PDB entry 6HX1 | X-ray diffraction, 2.14 A resolution | chain A

Chain A:
Name: Serine/threonine-protein kinase/endoribonuclease IRE1
From: Homo sapiens
Notes: EC 2.7.11.1, 3.1.26.-; fragment: kinase and nuclease domain
UniProtKB: O75460 (ERN1_HUMAN); numbering as in UniProt (aligned over 562-964)
Chain sequence (403 residues; numbered 562 to 964; the number before each row is that of its first residue):
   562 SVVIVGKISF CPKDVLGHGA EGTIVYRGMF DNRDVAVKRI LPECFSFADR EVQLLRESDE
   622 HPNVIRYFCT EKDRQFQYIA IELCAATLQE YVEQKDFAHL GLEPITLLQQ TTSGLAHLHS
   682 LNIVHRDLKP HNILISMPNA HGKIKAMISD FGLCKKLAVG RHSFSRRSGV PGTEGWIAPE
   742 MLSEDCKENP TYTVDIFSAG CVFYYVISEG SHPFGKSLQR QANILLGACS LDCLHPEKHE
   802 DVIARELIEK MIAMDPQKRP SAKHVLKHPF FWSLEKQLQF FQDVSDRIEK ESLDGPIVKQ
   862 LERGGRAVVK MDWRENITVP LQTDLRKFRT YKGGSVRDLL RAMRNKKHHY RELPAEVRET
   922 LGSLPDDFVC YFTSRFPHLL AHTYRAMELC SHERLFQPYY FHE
Unresolved in the structure: 607-616, 718-719, 745-748
Ligand contacts: GXK (6-chloranyl-N-(cyclopropylmethyl)-3-(2H-indazol-5-yl)imidazo[1,2-b]pyridazin-8-amine): Leu-577, Gly-578, Val-586, Ala-597, Lys-599, Ile-626, Tyr-628, Ile-642, Glu-643, Leu-644, Cys-645, Ala-646, Ala-647, Leu-695, Ser-710, Phe-712, Leu-714, His-723, Phe-725
Curated features (UniProtKB/Swiss-Prot):
  - region: Asn-906, Lys-907 (Interacts with hydroxy-aryl-aldehyde inhibitors)
  - active site: Asp-688 (Proton acceptor)
  - binding site (ATP): Leu-577 to Ile-585, Lys-599, Glu-643 to Cys-645, Lys-690 to Asn-693, Asp-711
  - site: Tyr-892 (Interacts with hydroxy-aryl-aldehyde inhibitors)
  - modified residue (Phosphoserine): Ser-724, Ser-729
  - natural variant: Arg-635 (R635W: In a gastric adenocarcinoma sample), Ser-769 (S769F: In a glioblastoma multiforme sample), Pro-830 (P830L: In an ovarian serous carcinoma sample)
  - mutagenesis: Lys-599 (K599A: Loss of autophosphorylation and of endoribonuclease activity. Inhibition of growth arrest)
Reported in the primary citation:
  - conformationally variable residues (loop rearrangement, side-chain flip): Tyr-628, Phe-712, Leu-714 to Ser-729
  - contacts within the chain: Leu-577/His-723 (water-mediated contact), Tyr-628/Asp-711 (hydrogen bond), Glu-651/His-723 (hydrogen bond)
  - binding site for GXK: Leu-577, Gly-578, Val-586, Lys-599, Tyr-628, Ile-642, Cys-645, Phe-712, Leu-714, His-723, Phe-725
  - specificity-determining residues: His-723 (proposed by the authors, not directly observed)

Summary:
Ligands of chain A: compound GXK. UniProt lists active-site residue Asp-688, 18 ATP-binding residues and one
mutagenesis site. The paper reports a binding site for GXK at Leu-577, Gly-578 and Val-586 among others; the
specificity determinant His-723.
Chain A is Serine/threonine-protein kinase/endoribonuclease IRE1 (Homo sapiens); the structure, IRE1 ALPHA IN
COMPLEX WITH imidazo[1,2-b]pyridazin-8-amine compound 2, was determined by X-ray diffraction together with
6HV0 from the same study.
